Entry 8Q3X (X-ray diffraction, 2.30 A resolution); this record covers chains FFF and III of the 11 polymer chains in the assembly.

# Chain FFF
Name: Histone H4
Organism: Homo sapiens
UniProtKB: P62805 (H4_HUMAN); residues 16-102 here correspond to UniProt positions 17-103 (UniProt number = residue number + 1)
Chain sequence (87 residues; each row starts with the number of its first residue):
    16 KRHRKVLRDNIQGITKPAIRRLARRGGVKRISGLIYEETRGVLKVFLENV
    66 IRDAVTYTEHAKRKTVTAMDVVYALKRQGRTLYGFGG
UniProt features mapped onto this chain:
  - DNA-binding region: Lys16 to Lys20
  - modified residue: Lys16 (N6-(2-hydroxyisobutyryl)lysine), Lys20 (N6,N6,N6-trimethyllysine), Lys31 (N6-(2-hydroxyisobutyryl)lysine), Lys44 (N6-(2-hydroxyisobutyryl)lysine), Ser47 (Phosphoserine), Tyr51 (Phosphotyrosine), Lys59 (N6-(2-hydroxyisobutyryl)lysine), Lys77 (N6-(2-hydroxyisobutyryl)lysine), Lys79 (N6-(2-hydroxyisobutyryl)lysine), Thr80 (Phosphothreonine), Tyr88 (Phosphotyrosine), Lys91 (N6-(2-hydroxyisobutyryl)lysine)
  - cross-link (Glycyl lysine isopeptide (Lys-Gly)): Lys20 (interchain with G-Cter in SUMO2), Lys31 (interchain with G-Cter in SUMO2), Lys59 (interchain with G-Cter in SUMO2), Lys79 (interchain with G-Cter in SUMO2), Lys91 (interchain with G-Cter in SUMO2)

# Chain III
Molecule: 145-nt DNA strand
Organism: Homo sapiens
Sequence (145 nucleotides; row label = number of the first residue in the row; numbers below 1 keep their minus sign (DA-72 is residue -72)):
   -72 ATCAATATCCACCTGCAGATACTACCAAAAGTGTATTTGGAAACTGCTCC
   -22 ATCAAAAGGCATGTTCAGCTGAATCAGCTGAACATGCCTTTTGATGGAGC
    28 AGTTTCCAAATACACTTTTGGTAGTATCTGCAGGTGGATATTGAT

# Chain FFF / chain III interface
Residue-residue contacts - 12 pairs, chain FFF then chain III:
  Arg35(FFF) with DA8(III), salt bridge to the phosphate
  Arg45(FFF) with DT6(III), base contact; DG7(III), hydrogen bond to the sugar; DA8(III), phosphate contact
  Ile46(FFF) with DG7(III), sugar contact; DA8(III), hydrogen bond to the phosphate
  Ser47(FFF) with DG7(III), phosphate contact
  Gly48(FFF) with DG7(III), hydrogen bond to the phosphate
  Arg78(FFF) with DA28(III), phosphate contact
  Lys79(FFF) with DC27(III), salt bridge to the phosphate; DA28(III), hydrogen bond to the phosphate
  Thr80(FFF) with DA28(III), hydrogen bond to the phosphate

# Summary
The interface between chain FFF and chain III involves 8 residues on one side and 5 on the other; the contacts
include 5 hydrogen bonds and 2 salt bridges. Polar pairs include Arg45(FFF)-DG7(III), Ile46(FFF)-DA8(III) and
Gly48(FFF)-DG7(III). From UniProt: a DNA-binding region on chain FFF.
Here chain FFF is Histone H4 and chain III is a 145-nt DNA strand, both from Homo sapiens. Entry 8Q3X
(Structure of Nucleosome Core with a Bound Metallopeptide Conjugate (Kaposi Sarcoma Associated Herpesvirus
LANA Peptide-Au[I] Compound)) was determined by X-ray diffraction together with 8Q36, 8Q3E and 8Q3M from the
same study.
